PDB entry 9CJK | electron microscopy, 3.70 A resolution | chains A and G of the 8 polymer chains in the assembly

== Chain A (and G) ==
Molecule: Transmembrane emp24 domain-containing protein 9
Organism: Homo sapiens
Notes: chain G of this document is another copy of the same molecule, construct and numbering; everything in this record applies to it too
Reference sequence: Q9BVK6 (TMED9_HUMAN); numbering as in UniProt (aligned over 1-235)
Chain sequence (235 residues; each row starts with the number of its first residue):
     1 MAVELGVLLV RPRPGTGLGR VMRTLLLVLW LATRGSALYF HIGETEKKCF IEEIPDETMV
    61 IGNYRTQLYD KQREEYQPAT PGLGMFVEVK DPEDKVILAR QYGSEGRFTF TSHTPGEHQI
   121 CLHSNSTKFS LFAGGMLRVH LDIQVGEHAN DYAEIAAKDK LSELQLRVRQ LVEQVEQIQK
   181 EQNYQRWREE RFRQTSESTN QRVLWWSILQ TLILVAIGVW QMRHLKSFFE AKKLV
Disordered / not traced: 1-158 (chain G: 1-197)
UniProt features mapped onto this chain:
  - region: Cys121 to Lys160 (Required for interaction with STX17)
  - motif: Phe228 to Val235 (COPI vesicle coat-binding), Phe228, Phe229 (COPII vesicle coat-binding)
  - modified residue: Lys160 (N6-acetyllysine)
  - glycosylation: Asn125 (N-linked (GlcNAc...) asparagine)
  - mutagenesis: Lys232 to Lys233 (Localization to plasma membrane and endocytosis)
From the paper describing this entry:
  - self-association interface (contacts with another copy of this molecule): Leu161, Leu164, Gln165, Leu171, Gln174, Glu176, Gln177, Ile178, Lys180, Glu181, Asn183, Gln185, Arg186, Glu190, Arg191, Arg193, Gln194, Thr195, Ser196, Glu197, Thr199, Asn200, Gln201, Arg202, Trp205, Gln210, Thr211, Leu214, Leu225
  - mutagenesis - R223E: decreased binding to COPB2
  - mutagenesis - R223E: unchanged binding to Sec23a
  - mutagenesis - E52R, E52R/E53R: decreased binding to MBP-OR
  - mutagenesis - E53R: unchanged binding to MBP-OR

== Chain A / chain G interface ==
Residue-residue contacts (20; chain A residue first):
  Thr195(A) - Asn200(G)
  Thr199(A) - Asn200(G)
  Arg202(A) - Leu204(G)
  Val203(A) - Val203(G)  hydrophobic
  Val203(A) - Leu204(G)  hydrophobic
  Trp206(A) - Ile208(G)  hydrophobic
  Gln210(A) - Ser207(G)
  Gln210(A) - Gln210(G)  hydrogen bond
  Gln210(A) - Thr211(G)
  Leu214(A) - Leu214(G)  hydrophobic
  Ile217(A) - Val215(G)  hydrophobic
  Gln221(A) - Gly218(G)  hydrogen bond (side chain-backbone)
  Gln221(A) - Val219(G)
  Gln221(A) - Met222(G)
  Met222(A) - Met222(G)
  Leu225(A) - Met222(G)  hydrophobic
  Phe228(A) - Lys226(G)
  Phe229(A) - Lys226(G)
  Phe229(A) - Phe229(G)  hydrophobic
  Lys233(A) - Lys233(G)
Interface residues without a listed pair, chain A (15 interface residues in all): Lys232
Interface residues without a listed pair, chain G (16 interface residues in all): Glu230

== Summary ==
The interface between chain A and chain G involves 15 residues on one side and 16 on the other; the contacts
include 2 hydrogen bonds. Among the polar pairs are Gln210(A)-Gln210(G) and Gln221(A)-Gly218(G). The paper
reports that E52R and E52R/E53R of chain A reduce binding to MBP-OR; a self-association interface involving
Leu161(A), Leu164(A) and Gln165(A) among others; 4 substitutions were tested in all.
Both chains are Transmembrane emp24 domain-containing protein 9 (Homo sapiens). Entry 9CJK (Human TMED9
octamer structure) was determined by electron microscopy together with 9CJL from the same study.
